Entry 4MFL (X-ray diffraction, 1.90 A resolution); this record covers chains A and B.

Chain A:
Molecule: Putative uncharacterized protein tcp24
Organism: Actinoplanes teichomyceticus
Notes: EC 2.3.1.-
UniProt: Q70AY4 (Q70AY4_ACTTI); residue numbers follow UniProt; this construct covers 1-323
Amino-acid sequence (345 residues; row label = number of the first residue in the row; numbers below 1 keep their minus sign (Met-21 is residue -21)):
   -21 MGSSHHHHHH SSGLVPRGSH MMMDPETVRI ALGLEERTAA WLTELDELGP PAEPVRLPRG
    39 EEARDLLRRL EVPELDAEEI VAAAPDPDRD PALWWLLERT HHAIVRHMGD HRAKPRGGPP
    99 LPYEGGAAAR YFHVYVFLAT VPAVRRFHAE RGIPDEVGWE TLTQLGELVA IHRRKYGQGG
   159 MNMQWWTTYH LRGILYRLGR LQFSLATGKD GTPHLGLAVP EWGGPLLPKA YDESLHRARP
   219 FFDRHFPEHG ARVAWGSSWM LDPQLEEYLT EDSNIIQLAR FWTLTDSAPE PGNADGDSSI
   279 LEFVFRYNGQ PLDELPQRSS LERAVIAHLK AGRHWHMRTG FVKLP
Not modelled in the structure: -21 to 0
Sequence notes: expression tag (-21 to 0); engineered mutation Ala196 (His in Q70AY4)
Small-molecule neighbours:
  - 2-amino-2-deoxy-beta-D-glucopyranose (GCS): Gln142, Met161, Trp163, Trp164, Ala196, Val197, Phe281
  - decanoyl-CoA (MFK): Arg178, Leu195, Ala196, Val197, Glu199, Gly202, Pro203, Leu204, Tyr209, Gly234, Ser235, Ser236, Trp237, Met238, Leu239, Leu247, Asp250, Ser251, Asn252, Ile253, Leu256, Ala257, Trp260, Phe281, Val282, Arg284, Ser297, Ser298, Leu299, Glu300
  - N-acetylglucosamine (NAG; 2-acetamido-2-deoxy-beta-D-glucopyranose): Trp164, Tyr167, Ser182, Leu183, Ala184, Thr185, His192, Gly194, Trp233

Chain B:
Molecule: Teicoplanin pseudoaglycone
Organism: Actinoplanes teichomyceticus
Amino-acid sequence (7 residues; each row starts with the number of its first residue):
   397 GYXGGYX
Covalently attached groups: covalent link Gly397-3FG_399, Gly401-3FG_403; covalent link Tyr398-Gly400; covalent link Gly400-Tyr402; 2-amino-2-deoxy-beta-D-glucopyranose (GCS) linked to Gly400; N-acetylglucosamine (NAG) linked to Tyr402; alpha-D-mannopyranose (MAN) linked to 3FG_403
Modified / non-standard residues: Gly397, Gly400, Gly401 ((2R)-amino(4-hydroxyphenyl)ethanoic acid; GHP); Tyr398 (3-chloro-d-tyrosine; 3MY); 3FG ((2S)-amino(3,5-dihydroxyphenyl)ethanoic acid) at position 399, 3FG ((2S)-amino(3,5-dihydroxyphenyl)ethanoic acid) at position 403; Tyr402 ((betaR)-3-chloro-beta-hydroxy-L-tyrosine; OMY)

How chain A and chain B interact:
Contacting residue pairs - 16 pairs, chain A then chain B:
  Lys92(A) with Gly401(B); 3FG_403(B), hydrogen bond (side chain-backbone)
  Pro93(A) with Gly401(B); Tyr402(B)
  Met161(A) with Tyr398(B)
  Trp163(A) with 3FG_399(B); Gly400(B); Gly401(B)
  Tyr167(A) with Gly401(B); Tyr402(B), hydrogen bond (side chain-backbone)
  Asp273(A) with Gly397(B), hydrogen bond (backbone-backbone)
  Ser276(A) with Gly397(B), hydrogen bond (side chain-backbone); Tyr398(B), hydrogen bond (side chain-backbone)
  Ser277(A) with Tyr398(B)
  Glu280(A) with Tyr398(B)
  Phe281(A) with Tyr398(B)
Also at the interface, not in a pair above, chain A (12 interface residues in all): Trp164, Met315

Overview:
12 residues of chain A face 7 of chain B across their interface, with 5 hydrogen bonds. Among the polar pairs
are Lys92(A)-3FG_403(B), Tyr167(A)-Tyr402(B) and Ser276(A)-Gly397(B). Bound to chain A: decanoyl-CoA,
N-acetylglucosamine and 2-amino-2-deoxy-beta-D-glucopyranose. N-acetylglucosamine is covalently linked to
Tyr402(B).
Here chain A is Putative uncharacterized protein tcp24 and chain B is Teicoplanin pseudoaglycone, both from
Actinoplanes teichomyceticus. Entry 4MFL (The crystal structure of acyltransferase in complex with
decanoyl-CoA and Tei pseudoaglycone) was determined by X-ray diffraction (same publication as 4MFP and 4MFQ).
